PDB entry 7UOE | electron microscopy, 2.67 A resolution | chains A and P of the 6 polymer chains in the assembly

== Chain A ==
Molecule: RNA-directed RNA polymerase
From: Severe acute respiratory syndrome coronavirus 2
Notes: EC 2.7.7.48
UniProt: P0DTD1 (R1AB_SARS2); residues 1-932 here correspond to UniProt positions 4393-5324 (UniProt number = residue number + 4392)
Sequence (932 residues; numbered 1 to 932; the number before each row is that of its first residue):
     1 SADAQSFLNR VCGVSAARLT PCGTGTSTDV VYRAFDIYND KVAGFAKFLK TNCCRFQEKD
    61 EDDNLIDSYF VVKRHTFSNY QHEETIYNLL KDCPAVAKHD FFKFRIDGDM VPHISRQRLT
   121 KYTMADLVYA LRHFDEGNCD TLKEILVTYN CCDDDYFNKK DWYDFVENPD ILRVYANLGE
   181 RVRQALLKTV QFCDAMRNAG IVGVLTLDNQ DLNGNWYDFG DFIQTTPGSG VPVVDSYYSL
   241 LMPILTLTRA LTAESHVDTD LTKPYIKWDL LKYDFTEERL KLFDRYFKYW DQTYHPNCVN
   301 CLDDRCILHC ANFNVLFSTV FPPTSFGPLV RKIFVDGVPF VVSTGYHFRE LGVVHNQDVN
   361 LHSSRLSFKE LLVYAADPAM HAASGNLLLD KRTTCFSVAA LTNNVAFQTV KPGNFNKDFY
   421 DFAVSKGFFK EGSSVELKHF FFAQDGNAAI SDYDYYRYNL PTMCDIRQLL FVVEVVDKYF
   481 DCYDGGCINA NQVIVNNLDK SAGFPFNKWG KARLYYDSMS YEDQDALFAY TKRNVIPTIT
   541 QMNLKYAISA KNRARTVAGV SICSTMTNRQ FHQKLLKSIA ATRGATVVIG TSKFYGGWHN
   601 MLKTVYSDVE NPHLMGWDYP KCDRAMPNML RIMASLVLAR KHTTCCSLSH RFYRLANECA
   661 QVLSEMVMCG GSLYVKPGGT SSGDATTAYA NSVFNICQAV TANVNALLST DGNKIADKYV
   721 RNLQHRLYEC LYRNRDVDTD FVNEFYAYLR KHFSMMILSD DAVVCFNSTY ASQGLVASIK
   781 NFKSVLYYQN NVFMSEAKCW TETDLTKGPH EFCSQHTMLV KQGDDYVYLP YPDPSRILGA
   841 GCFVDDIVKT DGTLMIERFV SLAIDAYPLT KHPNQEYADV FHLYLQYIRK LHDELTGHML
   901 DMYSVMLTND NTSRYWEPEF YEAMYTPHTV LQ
Unresolved in the structure: 930-932
Ion coordination: Zn2+ site 1: His295, Cys301, Cys306, Cys310; Zn2+ site 2: Cys487, His642, Cys645, Cys646; Mg2+ site 1: Asp618, Asp760, Asp761; Mg2+ site 2: Asp618, Tyr619, Asp760 (together with CTP)
Small-molecule neighbours:
  - CTP (cytidine-5'-triphosphate): Lys545, Lys551, Arg553, Arg555, Asp618, Tyr619, Pro620, Lys621, Cys622, Asp623, Ser682, Thr687, Asn691, Ser759, Asp760, Lys798
  - 3'-deoxyuridine-5'-monophosphate (L2B): Leu758, Ser759, Asp760, Asp761, Cys813, Ser814
Curated features (UniProtKB/Swiss-Prot):
  - region: Lys545 to Arg555 (Interaction with RMP Remdesivir), Thr582 to Pro620 (RdRp Palm N-ter)
  - active site: Ser759, Asp760, Asp761
  - binding site (Mn(2+)): Asn209, Asp218
  - binding site (Zn(2+)): His295, Cys301, Cys306, Cys310, Cys487, His642, Cys645, Cys646
  - site: Gln932 (Cleavage)
Reported in the primary citation:
  - binding site for CTP: Lys551, Arg555
  - Mg2+ coordination: Asp618
  - specificity-determining residues: Ser759
  - mutagenesis - S759A: decreased catalytic activity on RDV-TP
  - mutagenesis - T687A, N691A: decreased catalytic activity on ATP or RDV-TP

== Chain P ==
Molecule: Product RNA
Sequence (35 nucleotides; numbered 0 to 34; the number before each row is that of its first residue; numbering starts at 0):
     0 CGCGUAGCAU GCUACGUCAU UCUCCACGCG AAGCA
Unresolved in the structure: 0-1
Covalently attached groups: 3'-deoxyuridine-5'-monophosphate (L2B) linked to A34

== Interface between chain A and chain P ==
Residue-residue contacts (15; chain A residue first):
  Arg513(A) - G29(P)  salt bridge to the phosphate
  Cys813(A) - A34(P)  phosphate contact
  Ser814(A) - A34(P)  phosphate contact
  Gln815(A) - A34(P)  sugar contact
  Arg836(A) - C33(P)  salt bridge to the phosphate
  Arg836(A) - A34(P)  salt bridge to the phosphate
  Ala840(A) - C33(P)  phosphate contact
  Lys849(A) - G32(P)  salt bridge to the phosphate
  Met855(A) - A31(P)  sugar contact
  Arg858(A) - A31(P)  sugar contact
  Arg858(A) - G32(P)  salt bridge to the phosphate
  Ser861(A) - G32(P)  sugar contact
  Leu862(A) - G32(P)  phosphate contact
  Asp865(A) - G32(P)  hydrogen bond to the sugar
  Asp865(A) - C33(P)  sugar contact
Also at the interface, not in a pair above, chain A (14 interface residues in all): Asp499, Glu857
Also at the interface, not in a pair above, chain P (6 interface residues in all): A30

== In short ==
Chain A and chain P form an interface of 14 and 6 residues respectively; the contacts include 1 hydrogen bond
and 5 salt bridges. Polar contacts include Asp865(A)-G32(P), Arg513(A)-G29(P) and Arg836(A)-C33(P). The paper
reports a binding site for CTP at Lys551(A) and Arg555(A); T687A and N691A of chain A reduce catalytic
activity on ATP or RDV-TP.
Chain A is RNA-directed RNA polymerase (Severe acute respiratory syndrome coronavirus 2) and chain P is
Product RNA; the structure, SARS-CoV-2 replication-transcription complex bound to CTP, in a pre-catalytic
state, was determined by electron microscopy (same publication as 7UO4, 7UO7 and 7UO9).
